Entry 9ATC (X-ray diffraction, 2.40 A resolution); this record covers chains A and B.

Chain A:
Molecule: Aspartate transcarbamoylase
Organism: Escherichia coli
Notes: EC 2.1.3.2
UniProtKB: P0A786 (PYRB_ECOLI); residues 1-310 here = UniProt positions 1-310
Amino-acid sequence (310 residues; each row starts with the number of its first residue):
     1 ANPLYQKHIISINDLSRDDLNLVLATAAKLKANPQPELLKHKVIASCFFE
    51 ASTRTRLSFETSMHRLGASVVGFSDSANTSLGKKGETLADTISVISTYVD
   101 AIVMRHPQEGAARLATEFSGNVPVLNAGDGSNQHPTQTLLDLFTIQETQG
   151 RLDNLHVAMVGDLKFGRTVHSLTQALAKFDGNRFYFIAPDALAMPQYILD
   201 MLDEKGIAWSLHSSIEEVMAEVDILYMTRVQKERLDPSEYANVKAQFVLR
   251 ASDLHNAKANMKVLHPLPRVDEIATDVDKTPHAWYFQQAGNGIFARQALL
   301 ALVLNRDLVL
Differences from the reference sequence: engineered mutation Phe165 (Tyr in P0A786)

Chain B:
Molecule: Aspartate transcarbamoylase
Organism: Escherichia coli
Notes: EC 2.1.3.2; engineered mutation(s): CHAIN A, Y165F
UniProtKB: P0A7F3 (PYRI_ECOLI); residues 8-153 here correspond to UniProt positions 7-152 (UniProt number = residue number - 1)
Amino-acid sequence (146 residues; numbered 8 to 153; the number before each row is that of its first residue):
     8 QVEAIKRGTVIDHIPAQIGFKLLSLFKLTETDQRITIGLNLPSGEMGRKD
    58 LIKIENTFLSEDQVDQLALYAPQATVNRIDNYEVVGKSRPSLPERIDNVL
   108 VCPNSNCISHAEPVSSSFAVRKRANDIALKCKYCEKEFSHNVVLAN
Ion coordination: Zn2+: Cys109, Cys114, Cys138, Cys141

Chain A / chain B interface:
Residue-residue contacts - 28 pairs, chain A then chain B:
  Ser11(A) - Glu142(B)  hydrogen bond
  Leu88(A) - Glu119(B)
  Ala89(A) - Glu119(B)  hydrogen bond (backbone-side chain)
  His106(A) - Ile115(B)
  Pro107(A) - Asn113(B)
  Gln108(A) - Asn113(B)
  Gln108(A) - Ile115(B)
  Glu109(A) - Asn111(B)  hydrogen bond
  Glu109(A) - Asn113(B)  hydrogen bond (backbone-backbone)
  Glu109(A) - Ile115(B)  hydrogen bond (backbone-backbone)
  Glu109(A) - Cys141(B)
  Glu109(A) - Lys143(B)  salt bridge
  Gly110(A) - Ile115(B)
  Gly110(A) - Tyr140(B)  hydrogen bond (backbone-backbone)
  Arg113(A) - Lys139(B)  hydrogen bond (side chain-backbone)
  Arg113(A) - Tyr140(B)
  Arg113(A) - Glu142(B)  salt bridge
  Leu114(A) - Ile115(B)  hydrophobic
  Leu114(A) - Glu119(B)
  Leu114(A) - Val121(B)  hydrophobic
  Leu114(A) - Tyr140(B)  hydrophobic
  Glu117(A) - Lys139(B)  salt bridge
  Glu117(A) - Tyr140(B)  hydrogen bond
  Phe118(A) - Pro120(B)
  Ser131(A) - Lys143(B)
  Asn132(A) - Cys141(B)
  Asn132(A) - Glu142(B)  hydrogen bond
  Gln133(A) - Glu142(B)
Also at the interface, not in a pair above, chain A (18 interface residues in all): Thr87, Ala111, Asp129
Also at the interface, not in a pair above, chain B (13 interface residues in all): Cys114, Ala118

In short:
18 residues of chain A and 13 residues of chain B are in contact, with 9 hydrogen bonds and 3 salt bridges.
Polar pairs include Glu109(A)-Lys143(B), Arg113(A)-Glu142(B) and Glu117(A)-Lys139(B). Cys109(B), Cys114(B),
Cys138(B) and Cys141(B) form the Zn2+ site.
Chain A is Aspartate transcarbamoylase and chain B is Aspartate transcarbamoylase, both from Escherichia coli;
the structure, Atcase Y165F mutant, was determined by X-ray diffraction.
